Entry 8BRD (electron microscopy, 2.48 A resolution); this record covers chains D and C of the 7 polymer chains in the assembly.

# Chain D (and C)
Molecule: Chemotaxis protein PomA
From: Vibrio alginolyticus
Notes: chain C of this document is another copy of the same molecule, construct and numbering; everything in this record applies to it too
Reference sequence: O06873 (POMA_VIBAL); numbering as in UniProt (aligned over 1-251)
Chain sequence (251 residues; numbered 1 to 251; the number before each row is that of its first residue):
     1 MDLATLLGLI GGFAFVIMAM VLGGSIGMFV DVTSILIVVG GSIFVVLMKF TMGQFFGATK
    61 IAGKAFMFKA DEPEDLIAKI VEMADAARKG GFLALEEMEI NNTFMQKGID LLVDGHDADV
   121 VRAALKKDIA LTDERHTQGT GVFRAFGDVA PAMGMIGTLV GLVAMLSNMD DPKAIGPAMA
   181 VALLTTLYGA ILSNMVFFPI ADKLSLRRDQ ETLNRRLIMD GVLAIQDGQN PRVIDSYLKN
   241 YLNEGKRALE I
Unresolved in the structure: 244-251 (chain C: fully traced)

# Interface between chain D and chain C
Contacting residue pairs - 63 pairs, chain D then chain C:
  Asp2(D) with Thr51(C)
  Ala4(D) with Met52(C)
  Thr5(D) with Leu47(C); Phe50(C); Thr51(C); Met52(C), hydrogen bond (side chain-backbone)
  Gly8(D) with Leu47(C); Met52(C)
  Leu9(D) with Phe44(C); Leu47(C); Met48(C), hydrophobic
  Gly12(D) with Gly40(C)
  Phe13(D) with Phe44(C)
  Phe15(D) with Leu36(C), hydrophobic; Gly40(C)
  Val16(D) with Gly40(C); Gly41(C)
  Met18(D) with Leu36(C), hydrophobic
  Ala19(D) with Thr33(C); Leu36(C), hydrophobic; Ile37(C), hydrophobic
  Leu22(D) with Thr33(C)
  Met28(D) with Val163(C), hydrophobic; Ala164(C), hydrophobic; Ser167(C), hydrogen bond
  Phe29(D) with Val160(C); Val163(C), hydrophobic
  Phe66(D) with Met48(C), hydrophobic
  Lys69(D) with Thr51(C)
  Lys173(D) with Met169(C); Asp170(C); Asp171(C), salt bridge
  Gly176(D) with Leu166(C); Met169(C)
  Pro177(D) with Leu166(C); Ser167(C)
  Met179(D) with Leu166(C), hydrophobic; Met169(C), hydrophobic
  Ala180(D) with Val163(C); Leu166(C), hydrophobic; Ser167(C)
  Leu183(D) with Val163(C), hydrophobic; Leu166(C), hydrophobic
  Thr186(D) with Leu159(C)
  Leu187(D) with Ile156(C); Leu159(C), hydrophobic; Val160(C), hydrophobic
  Ala190(D) with Met155(C), hydrophobic; Ile156(C); Leu159(C), hydrophobic
  Ile191(D) with Ile156(C), hydrophobic
  Asn194(D) with Val45(C); Ala152(C)
  Met195(D) with Gly41(C); Phe44(C); Val45(C), hydrophobic; Met48(C); Met153(C), hydrophobic
  Pro199(D) with Val45(C), hydrophobic
  Asp202(D) with Lys49(C)
  Lys203(D) with Met48(C)
  Leu206(D) with Lys49(C)
  Asn243(D) with Ala130(C)
Interface residues without a listed pair, chain D (38 interface residues in all): Met20, Gly23, Leu184, Val196, Ile200
Interface residues without a listed pair, chain C (31 interface residues in all): Ile43, Lys126, Leu162, Asn168

# Summary
The interface between chain D and chain C involves 38 residues on one side and 31 on the other; the contacts
include 2 hydrogen bonds and 1 salt bridge. Polar contacts include Lys173(D)-Asp171(C), Thr5(D)-Met52(C) and
Met28(D)-Ser167(C).
Both chains are Chemotaxis protein PomA (Vibrio alginolyticus). Entry 8BRD (Mechanisms of ion selectivity and
rotor coupling in the bacterial flagellar sodium-driven stator unit) was determined by electron microscopy
together with 8BRI from the same study.
